PDB entry 5T1F | X-ray diffraction, 1.98 A resolution | chain A

Chain A:
Protein: Uncharacterized protein
From: Phaeosphaeria nodorum (strain SN15 / ATCC MYA-4574 / FGSC 10173)
UniProt: Q0UIL6 (Q0UIL6_PHANO); residues 1-437 here = UniProt positions 1-437
Sequence (445 residues; each row starts with the number of its first residue):
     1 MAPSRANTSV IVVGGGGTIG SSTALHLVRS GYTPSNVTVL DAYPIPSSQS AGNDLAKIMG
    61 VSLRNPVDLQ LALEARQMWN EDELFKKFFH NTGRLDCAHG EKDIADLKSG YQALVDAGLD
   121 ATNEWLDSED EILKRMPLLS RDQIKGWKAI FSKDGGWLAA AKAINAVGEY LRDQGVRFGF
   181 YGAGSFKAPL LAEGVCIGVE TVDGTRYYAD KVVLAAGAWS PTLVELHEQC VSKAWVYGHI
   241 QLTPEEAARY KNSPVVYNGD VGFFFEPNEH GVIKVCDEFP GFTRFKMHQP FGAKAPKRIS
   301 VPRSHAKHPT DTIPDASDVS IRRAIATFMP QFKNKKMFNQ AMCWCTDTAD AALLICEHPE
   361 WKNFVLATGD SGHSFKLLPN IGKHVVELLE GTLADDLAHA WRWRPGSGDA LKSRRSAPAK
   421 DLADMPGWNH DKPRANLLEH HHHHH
Not modelled in the structure: 432-445
Differences from the reference sequence: engineered mutation A56 (Asn in Q0UIL6); expression tag (438-445)
Glycans and other covalent adducts: flavin-adenine dinucleotide (FAD) linked to C343
Ligand contacts: FAD (flavin-adenine dinucleotide): V13, G14, G16, G17, T18, I19, G20, L40, D41, A42, Y43, S47, Q49, S50, A51, G52, K57, I58, G184, S185, F186, A215, A216, G217, W219, L223, W235, V236, Y237, F263, K274, C276, W344, C345, D370, G372, H373, S374, F375, K376
What the authors report for this chain:
  - contacts within the chain: D54-H239 (water-mediated contact), D54-K274 (salt bridge)
  - conformationally variable residues: D54, K274
  - binding site for flavin-adenine dinucleotide: K274
  - mutagenesis - D54A, D54E, D54H, D54N, D54S, D54V: decreased catalytic activity (oxidase activities)
  - mutagenesis - D54E: decreased expression
  - mutagenesis - D54A: unchanged expression
  - mutagenesis - D54V/N56A: abolished expression
  - mutagenesis - D54A/N56A, D54E/N56A, D54F/N56A, D54H/N56A, D54N/N56A: decreased catalytic activity (oxidase activity)
  - catalytic residues: K57, K274 (by similarity / conservation)

Summary:
Covalently linked flavin-adenine dinucleotide: at C343. From the paper: catalytic residues K57 and K274; D54A,
D54E and D54H, among others, reduce catalytic activity (oxidase activities); 12 substitutions were tested in
all.
Chain A is Uncharacterized protein (Phaeosphaeria nodorum (strain SN15 / ATCC MYA-4574 / FGSC 10173)); the
structure, Crystal structure of Phaeospaeria nodrum fructosyl peptide oxidase mutant Asn56Ala, was determined
by X-ray diffraction together with 5T1E and 5XAO from the same study.
